9E13 - chains C and G of the 14 polymer chains in the assembly; structure by electron microscopy, 4.50 A resolution (low resolution: residue-level contacts below are approximate; hydrogen-bond / salt-bridge calls are withheld).

Chain C:
Molecule: Cytoplasmic dynein 1 intermediate chain 2
Source organism: Homo sapiens
UniProtKB: Q13409 (DC1I2_HUMAN); the author numbering skips numbers that UniProt does not, so the offset changes along the chain: -25 to 217 = UniProt 1-243; 244-638 = UniProt 244-638
Chain sequence (638 residues; row label = number of the first residue in the row; note: 26 numbers in that range are skipped by the numbering (no residue carries them; nothing is unmodelled there); numbers below 1 keep their minus sign (Met-25 is residue -25)):
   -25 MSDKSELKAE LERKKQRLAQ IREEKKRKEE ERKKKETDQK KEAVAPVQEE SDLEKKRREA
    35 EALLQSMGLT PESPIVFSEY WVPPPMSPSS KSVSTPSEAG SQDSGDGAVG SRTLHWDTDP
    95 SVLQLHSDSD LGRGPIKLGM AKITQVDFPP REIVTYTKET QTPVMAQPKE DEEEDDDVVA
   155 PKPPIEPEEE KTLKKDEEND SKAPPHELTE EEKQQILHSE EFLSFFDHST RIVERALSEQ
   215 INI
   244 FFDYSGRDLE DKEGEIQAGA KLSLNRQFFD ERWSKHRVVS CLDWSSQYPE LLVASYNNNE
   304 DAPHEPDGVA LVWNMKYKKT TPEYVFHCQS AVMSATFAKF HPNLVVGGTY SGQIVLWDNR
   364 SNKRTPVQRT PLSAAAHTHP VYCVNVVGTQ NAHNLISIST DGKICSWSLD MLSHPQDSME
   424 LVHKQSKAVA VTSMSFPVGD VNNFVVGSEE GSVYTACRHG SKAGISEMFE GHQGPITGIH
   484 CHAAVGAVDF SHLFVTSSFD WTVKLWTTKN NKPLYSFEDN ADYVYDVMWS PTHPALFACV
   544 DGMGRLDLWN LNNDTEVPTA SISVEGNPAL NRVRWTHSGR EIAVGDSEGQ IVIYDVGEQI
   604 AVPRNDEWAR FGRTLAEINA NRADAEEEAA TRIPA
Not modelled in the structure: -25 to 181, 244-263, 622-638
Swiss-Prot annotation at these positions:
  - modified residue: Ser-24 (N-acetylserine), Ser25 (Diphosphoserine), Ser64 (Phosphoserine), Thr69 (Phosphothreonine), Ser71 (Phosphoserine), Ser75 (Phosphoserine), Ser78 (Phosphoserine)

Chain G:
Molecule: Dynein light chain roadblock-type 1
Source organism: Homo sapiens
UniProtKB: Q9NP97 (DLRB1_HUMAN); residues 1-96 here = UniProt positions 1-96
Chain sequence (96 residues; row label = number of the first residue in the row):
     1 MAEVEETLKR LQSQKGVQGI IVVNTEGIPI KSTMDNPTTT QYASLMHSFI LKARSTVRDI
    61 DPQNDLTFLR IRSKKNEIMV APDKDYFLIV IQNPTE
Not modelled in the structure: 1-2, 96
Swiss-Prot annotation at these positions:
  - modified residue: Ala2 (N-acetylalanine)

How chain C and chain G interact:
Residue-residue contacts - 41 pairs, chain C then chain G:
  Leu182(C) - Glu26(G)
  Glu186(C) - Glu26(G)
  Lys187(C) - Pro29(G)
  Lys187(C) - Ile30(G)
  Ile190(C) - Ile30(G)
  Ile190(C) - Tyr86(G)
  Leu191(C) - Ile30(G)
  Glu195(C) - Tyr86(G)
  Phe196(C) - Tyr86(G)
  Ser198(C) - Asp83(G)
  Ser198(C) - Lys84(G)
  Phe199(C) - Val22(G)
  Phe199(C) - Asp83(G)
  Phe199(C) - Tyr86(G)
  Phe199(C) - Leu88(G)
  Phe200(C) - Glu6(G)
  Phe200(C) - Thr7(G)
  His202(C) - Thr67(G)
  His202(C) - Ala81(G)
  His202(C) - Pro82(G)
  His202(C) - Asp83(G)
  Ser203(C) - Thr7(G)
  Ser203(C) - Arg10(G)
  Ser203(C) - Leu11(G)
  Ser203(C) - Leu88(G)
  Thr204(C) - Arg10(G)
  Ile206(C) - Thr67(G)
  Ile206(C) - Ala81(G)
  Ile206(C) - Leu88(G)
  Val207(C) - Arg10(G)
  Val207(C) - Leu11(G)
  Glu208(C) - Arg10(G)
  Ala210(C) - Met79(G)
  Ala210(C) - Gln92(G)
  Leu211(C) - Gln14(G)
  Glu213(C) - Gln14(G)
  Glu213(C) - Lys15(G)
  Glu213(C) - Gln92(G)
  Glu213(C) - Asn93(G)
  Glu213(C) - Thr95(G)
  Gln214(C) - Pro94(G)
Other interface residues (no listed pair), chain C (21 interface residues in all): Asn216
Other interface residues (no listed pair), chain G (25 interface residues in all): Ile20, Asn24, Arg72

In short:
The interface between chain C and chain G involves 21 residues on one side and 25 on the other.
Here chain C is Cytoplasmic dynein 1 intermediate chain 2 and chain G is Dynein light chain roadblock-type 1,
both from Homo sapiens. Entry 9E13 (Full-length human dynein-1 in phi-like comformation bound to a Lis1 dimer
under Lis1 condition) was determined by electron microscopy together with 9E0Z, 9E10, 9E11, 9E12 and 9E14 from
the same study.
